4IGL - chains A and B; structure by X-ray diffraction, 2.49 A resolution.

# Chain A
Molecule: YenB
Reference sequence: B6A880 (B6A880_9ENTR); residues 1-1487 here = UniProt positions 1-1487
Sequence (1488 residues; each row starts with the number of its first residue; numbering starts at 0):
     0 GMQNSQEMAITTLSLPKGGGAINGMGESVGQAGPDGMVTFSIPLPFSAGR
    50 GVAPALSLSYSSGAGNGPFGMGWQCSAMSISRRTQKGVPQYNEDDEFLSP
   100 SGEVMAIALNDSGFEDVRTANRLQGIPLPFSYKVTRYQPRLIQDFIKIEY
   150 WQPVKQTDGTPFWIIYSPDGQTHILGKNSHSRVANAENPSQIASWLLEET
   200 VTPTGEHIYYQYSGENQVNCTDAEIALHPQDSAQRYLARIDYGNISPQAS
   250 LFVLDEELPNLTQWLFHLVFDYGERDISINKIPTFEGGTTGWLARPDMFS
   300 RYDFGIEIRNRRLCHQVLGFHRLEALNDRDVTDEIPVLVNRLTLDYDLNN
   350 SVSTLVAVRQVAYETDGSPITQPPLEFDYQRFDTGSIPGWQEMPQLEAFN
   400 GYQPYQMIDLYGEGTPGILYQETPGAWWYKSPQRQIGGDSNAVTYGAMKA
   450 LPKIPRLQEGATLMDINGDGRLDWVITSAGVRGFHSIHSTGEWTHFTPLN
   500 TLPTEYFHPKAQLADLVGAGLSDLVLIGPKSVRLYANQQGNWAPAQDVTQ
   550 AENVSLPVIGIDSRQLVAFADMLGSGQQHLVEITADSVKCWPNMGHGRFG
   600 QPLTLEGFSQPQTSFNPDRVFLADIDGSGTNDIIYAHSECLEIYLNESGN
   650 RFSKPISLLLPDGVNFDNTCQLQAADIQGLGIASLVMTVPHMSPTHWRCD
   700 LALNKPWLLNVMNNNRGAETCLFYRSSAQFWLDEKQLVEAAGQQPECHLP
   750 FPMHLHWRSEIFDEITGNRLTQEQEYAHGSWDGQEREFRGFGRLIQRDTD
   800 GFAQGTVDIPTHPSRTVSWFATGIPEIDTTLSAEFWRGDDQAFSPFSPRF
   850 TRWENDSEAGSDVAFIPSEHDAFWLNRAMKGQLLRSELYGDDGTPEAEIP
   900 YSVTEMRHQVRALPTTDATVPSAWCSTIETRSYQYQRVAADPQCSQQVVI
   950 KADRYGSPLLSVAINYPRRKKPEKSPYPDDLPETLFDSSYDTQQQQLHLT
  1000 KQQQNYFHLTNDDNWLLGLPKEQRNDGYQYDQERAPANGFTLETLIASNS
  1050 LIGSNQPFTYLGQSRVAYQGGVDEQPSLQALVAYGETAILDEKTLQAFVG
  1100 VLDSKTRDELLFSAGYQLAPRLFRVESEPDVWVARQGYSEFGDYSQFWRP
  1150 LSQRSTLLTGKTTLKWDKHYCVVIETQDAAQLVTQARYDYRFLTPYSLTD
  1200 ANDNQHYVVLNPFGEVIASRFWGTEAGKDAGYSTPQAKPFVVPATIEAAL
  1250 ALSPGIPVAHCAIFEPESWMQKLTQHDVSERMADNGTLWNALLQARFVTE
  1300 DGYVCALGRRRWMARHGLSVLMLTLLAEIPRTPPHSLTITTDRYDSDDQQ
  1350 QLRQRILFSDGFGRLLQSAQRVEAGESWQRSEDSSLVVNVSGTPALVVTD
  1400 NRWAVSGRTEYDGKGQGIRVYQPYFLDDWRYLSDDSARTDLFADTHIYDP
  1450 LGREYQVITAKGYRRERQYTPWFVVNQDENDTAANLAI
Not modelled in the structure: 0-5, 457, 487-490, 538-551, 560-561, 854, 1485-1487
Sequence notes: expression tag (0)
Metal / ion sites: K+ site 1: D623, D625, S627, T629, D631; K+ site 2: N1201, N1203, T1223 (shared with K163(B), N166(B) of chain B); K+ site 3: D1480 (shared with T9(B), S370(B) of chain B)

# Chain B
Molecule: YenC2
Notes: fragment: N-terminal domain, residues 1-690
Reference sequence: B6A882 (B6A882_9ENTR); residue numbers follow UniProt; this construct covers 1-690
Sequence (690 residues; numbered 1 to 690; the number before each row is that of its first residue):
     1 MDIQLFSKTPSVTVFDNRGLSVRDIAYRRHPDTPKVTEECITYHQFDFRG
    51 FLAQSLDPRLNHKEVTNFSYLTDLNGNIIYTQSVDAGNTLVLNDTEGRSV
   101 IAMTNISRGENGKDDLSLAVTRTFQYENAPLPGRPLSVTEQVNGENARIT
   151 EHFVYAGNTPQEKNLNLAGQCVSYYDAAGLIQTDSVSLTGKPLSVSRKLL
   201 KNLDDTNILADWQGNDTSAWNSLLATEIYTTVTRTDAAGAVLTTIDAVGN
   251 QQRVAFDIAGQLSASWLTLKGGQEQVIIKVLTYSAAGQKLREEGGNGVVT
   301 TYTYEAETQRLIGIKTERPNGHAAGAKVLQDLRYEYDPVGNVLSITNDAE
   351 ETRFWRNQKVVPENAYRYDSLYQLVSASGREVAGAGQQGSDLPSPLVPLP
   401 SDSSVYTNYTRTYTYDSAGNLMRIRHSAPATNNNYTLNITVSERSNRGVM
   451 SSLTENPADVDALFTASGSQKCLQQGQSLIWTPRGELRTVLLVARGETAD
   501 DSESYRYDGSSQRILKISSQQTNHSARVQRALYLPGLEWRTMTGGVAEAE
   551 NLQVICIGEAGRAQVRVLHWESGKPDGIINDQIRWSYDNLTCSSGLEVDG
   601 DGLVISMEEYYPYGGTAVWAARSHIETAYKTVRYSGKERDATGLYYYGFR
   651 YYQPWAGRWLSADPAGTVDGLNLYRMVRNNPLRLTDPDGM
Not modelled in the structure: 1-3, 109, 350-360, 523-524, 545-548, 560-562
UniProt features mapped onto this chain:
  - site: M690 (Cleavage)
  - mutagenesis: R650 (R650A: Loss of auto-proteolytic activity), D663 (D663N: Loss of auto-proteolytic activity), D686 (D686N: Loss of auto-proteolytic activity)
Metal / ion sites: K+ site 1: T9, S370 (shared with D1480(A) of chain A); K+ site 2: K163, N166 (shared with N1201(A), N1203(A), T1223(A) of chain A)

# How chain A and chain B interact
Pairs across the interface (188; chain A residue first):
  Q942(A) with D16(B), hydrogen bond (side chain-backbone); N17(B)
  N964(A) with N17(B), hydrogen bond (side chain-backbone)
  Y965(A) with N17(B), hydrogen bond (backbone-side chain)
  P966(A) with N17(B)
  D979(A) with K8(B)
  P981(A) with K8(B); P10(B); Y27(B)
  T983(A) with E39(B), hydrogen bond
  L984(A) with V12(B), hydrophobic; Y27(B); E39(B)
  S987(A) with R23(B), hydrogen bond (backbone-side chain); I25(B); E39(B), hydrogen bond; I41(B)
  S988(A) with V14(B)
  Y989(A) with R23(B), hydrogen bond (backbone-side chain)
  D990(A) with V22(B); R23(B), salt bridge
  Q992(A) with D16(B); N17(B); V22(B); H44(B), hydrogen bond (side chain-backbone); Q45(B); F46(B), hydrogen bond (side chain-backbone)
  Q993(A) with V14(B); F15(B), hydrogen bond (side chain-backbone); D16(B)
  Q995(A) with N17(B), hydrogen bond (backbone-side chain)
  H997(A) with N17(B), hydrogen bond; R18(B), hydrogen bond
  Q1028(A) with F48(B)
  T1058(A) with F48(B); R49(B)
  Y1059(A) with R49(B); L74(B), hydrophobic
  L1060(A) with R49(B); L74(B)
  A1087(A) with L74(B), hydrophobic
  I1088(A) with D73(B); L74(B), hydrogen bond (backbone-backbone); N75(B)
  L1089(A) with D73(B); L74(B); I79(B), hydrophobic
  D1090(A) with L74(B)
  K1092(A) with R49(B)
  T1093(A) with R49(B); T72(B); D73(B); L74(B)
  Q1095(A) with L71(B)
  A1096(A) with L71(B), hydrophobic; I79(B), hydrophobic; Y80(B); L90(B)
  G1099(A) with D114(B); L116(B)
  V1100(A) with Y80(B), hydrophobic; L90(B), hydrophobic; M103(B), hydrophobic; L116(B)
  L1101(A) with M103(B), hydrophobic
  L1109(A) with L92(B), hydrophobic; I101(B), hydrophobic
  L1110(A) with L92(B), hydrophobic
  A1113(A) with D94(B); T95(B), hydrogen bond (backbone-backbone)
  G1114(A) with T95(B)
  Y1115(A) with N93(B), hydrogen bond (side chain-backbone); D94(B), hydrogen bond (side chain-backbone); T95(B)
  A1133(A) with T95(B)
  S1154(A) with E96(B)
  T1155(A) with T95(B); E96(B), hydrogen bond
  L1157(A) with T95(B); R98(B); A129(B)
  T1158(A) with E96(B); L131(B); P132(B); G133(B)
  G1159(A) with P130(B); L131(B), hydrogen bond (backbone-backbone)
  A1178(A) with P130(B); L131(B); P132(B)
  A1179(A) with P132(B); R134(B); N158(B), hydrogen bond (backbone-side chain)
  Q1180(A) with N158(B)
  L1181(A) with N158(B); A168(B), hydrophobic; G169(B)
  A1200(A) with K163(B); A168(B)
  N1201(A) with E162(B); K163(B); N166(B); L167(B), hydrogen bond (side chain-backbone); A168(B), hydrogen bond (side chain-backbone)
  D1202(A) with K163(B), salt bridge
  N1203(A) with N166(B), hydrogen bond; L188(B)
  F1220(A) with T189(B); A237(B)
  W1221(A) with L188(B), hydrophobic
  G1222(A) with L188(B)
  T1223(A) with N164(B), hydrogen bond; N166(B), hydrogen bond (backbone-side chain); L188(B)
  E1224(A) with N164(B); N166(B); S187(B); L188(B), hydrogen bond (side chain-backbone); L193(B)
  A1225(A) with N164(B), hydrogen bond (backbone-backbone); L165(B), hydrophobic
  G1226(A) with N164(B)
  A1229(A) with L188(B)
  G1230(A) with L188(B)
  Y1231(A) with A237(B)
  D1341(A) with D236(B); A237(B), hydrogen bond (backbone-backbone)
  R1342(A) with D236(B); A237(B); L242(B)
  Y1343(A) with L188(B); A237(B), hydrophobic
  Q1350(A) with F256(B), hydrogen bond (side chain-backbone); D257(B); I258(B)
  L1351(A) with I258(B)
  R1352(A) with I258(B); G260(B)
  R1370(A) with I258(B); A259(B)
  V1371(A) with I258(B)
  E1372(A) with D257(B); I258(B), hydrogen bond (side chain-backbone)
  A1403(A) with A285(B)
  Q1421(A) with A306(B); E307(B), hydrogen bond (side chain-backbone); T308(B); Q309(B)
  P1422(A) with A285(B); A286(B)
  Y1423(A) with A285(B)
  F1424(A) with Y283(B); S284(B); A285(B)
  F1441(A) with A306(B), hydrophobic; E307(B)
  A1459(A) with E307(B)
  K1460(A) with E305(B), salt bridge; E307(B)
  Y1462(A) with P338(B)
  W1471(A) with V14(B); F15(B), hydrogen bond (backbone-backbone); D16(B); N17(B)
  F1472(A) with V12(B), hydrophobic; T13(B)
  V1473(A) with S11(B); V12(B); T13(B), hydrogen bond (backbone-backbone); F15(B), hydrophobic
  V1474(A) with P10(B), hydrophobic; S11(B)
  N1475(A) with P10(B); S11(B), hydrogen bond (backbone-backbone)
  Q1476(A) with P10(B)
  D1477(A) with V339(B); Y372(B), hydrogen bond
  E1478(A) with P338(B); V339(B)
  N1479(A) with F6(B); D337(B), hydrogen bond; P338(B); V339(B), hydrogen bond (side chain-backbone); Y372(B)
  D1480(A) with F6(B); T9(B), hydrogen bond; P10(B)
  A1483(A) with Q4(B)
Interface residues without a listed pair, chain A (99 interface residues in all): L996, G1061, F1097, Q1135, L1156, T1340, Q1369, S1405, P1470, A1482
Interface residues without a listed pair, chain B (90 interface residues in all): S7, Y43, V100, E127, N128, V186, A238, N341

# Overview
The interface between chain A and chain B involves 99 residues on one side and 90 on the other, with 38
hydrogen bonds and 3 salt bridges. Polar contacts include D990(A)-R23(B), D1202(A)-K163(B) and
K1460(A)-E305(B). UniProt lists 3 mutagenesis sites on chain B.
Here chain A is YenB and chain B is YenC2. Entry 4IGL (Structure of the RHS-repeat containing BC component of
the secreted ABC toxin complex from Yersinia entomophaga) was determined by X-ray diffraction, deposited
together with 4DWS.
